PDB entry 4RX3 | X-ray diffraction, 1.39 A resolution | chain A

# Chain A
Molecule: Beta-lactamase TEM
Organism: Escherichia coli
Notes: EC 3.5.2.6; fragment: TEM-1 beta-lactamase
Reference sequence: P62593 (BLAT_ECOLX); the author numbering skips numbers that UniProt does not, so the offset changes along the chain: 26-238 = UniProt 24-236; 240-252 = UniProt 237-249; 254-290 = UniProt 250-286
Sequence (263 residues; row label = number of the first residue in the row; note: 2 numbers in that range are skipped by the numbering (no residue carries them; nothing is unmodelled there)):
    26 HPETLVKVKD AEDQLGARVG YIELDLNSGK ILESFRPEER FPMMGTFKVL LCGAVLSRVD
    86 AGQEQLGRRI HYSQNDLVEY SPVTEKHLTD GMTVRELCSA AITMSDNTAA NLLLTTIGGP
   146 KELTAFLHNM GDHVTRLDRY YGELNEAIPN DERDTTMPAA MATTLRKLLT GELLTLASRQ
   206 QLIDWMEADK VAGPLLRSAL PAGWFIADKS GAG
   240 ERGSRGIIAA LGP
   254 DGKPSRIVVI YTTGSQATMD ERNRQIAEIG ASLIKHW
Differences from the reference sequence: engineered mutation Gly70 (Ser68 in P62593), Tyr165 (Trp163 in P62593), Tyr166 (Glu164 in P62593), Gly167 (Pro165 in P62593)
Disulfide bonds: Cys77-Cys123
Residues lining bound ligands: citrate anion (FLC): Met69, Gly70, Lys73, Tyr105, Ser130, Asn132, Tyr166, Ser235, Gly236, Ala237
Curated features (UniProtKB/Swiss-Prot):
  - active site: Glu168 (Proton acceptor)
  - binding site (substrate): Lys234 to Gly236
Reported in the primary citation:
  - catalytic residues: Tyr166
  - mutagenesis - W165Y/E166Y/P167G (500-fold), E166Y, E166Y/P167G, P167G (12-fold): decreased catalytic activity on ampicillin
  - mutagenesis - E166Y, P167G (5-fold): decreased catalytic activity on nitrocefin
  - mutagenesis - E166Y (80-fold): decreased catalytic activity on cephalothin
  - mutagenesis - W165Y/E166Y/P167G, E166Y, P167G: unchanged catalytic activity on cefotaxime
  - mutagenesis - W165Y/E166Y/P167G (400-fold), E166Y (15-fold), E166Y/P167G, P167G (35-fold): increased catalytic activity on ceftazidime
  - mutagenesis - P167G: increased catalytic activity on cephalothin
  - mutagenesis - W165Y/E166Y/P167G (Tm change 8.4 degC): decreased stability
  - mutagenesis - W165Y/E166Y/P167G/L201P (Tm 48.3 degC): increased stability (citing earlier work)
  - mutagenesis - W165Y/E166Y/P167G/L201P: unchanged catalytic activity
  - mutagenesis - W165Y/Y166F/P167G: abolished catalytic activity
  - catalytic residues: Lys73, Lys234 (proposed by the authors, not directly observed)

# Overview
Bound to chain A: citrate anion. Curated annotation (UniProt) lists active-site residue Glu168 and 3
substrate-binding residues. From the paper: catalytic residues Tyr166, Lys73 and Lys234; W165Y/E166Y/P167G,
E166Y and E166Y/P167G, among others, reduce catalytic activity on ampicillin; 6 substitutions were tested in
all.
Chain A is Beta-lactamase TEM (Escherichia coli); the structure, A triple mutant in the omega-loop of TEM-1
beta-lactamase changes the substrate profile via a large ..., was determined by X-ray diffraction (same
publication as 4RVA and 4RX2).
